Entry 2AES (X-ray diffraction, 2.00 A resolution); this record covers chain A.

== Chain A ==
Protein: Beta-1,4-galactosyltransferase 1
Organism: Homo sapiens
Notes: EC 2.4.1.90; fragment: Catalytic domain, Residues 126-398
UniProt: P15291 (B4GT1_HUMAN); residues 126-398 here correspond to UniProt positions 125-397 (UniProt number = residue number - 1)
Chain sequence (287 residues; numbered 112 to 398; the number before each row is that of its first residue):
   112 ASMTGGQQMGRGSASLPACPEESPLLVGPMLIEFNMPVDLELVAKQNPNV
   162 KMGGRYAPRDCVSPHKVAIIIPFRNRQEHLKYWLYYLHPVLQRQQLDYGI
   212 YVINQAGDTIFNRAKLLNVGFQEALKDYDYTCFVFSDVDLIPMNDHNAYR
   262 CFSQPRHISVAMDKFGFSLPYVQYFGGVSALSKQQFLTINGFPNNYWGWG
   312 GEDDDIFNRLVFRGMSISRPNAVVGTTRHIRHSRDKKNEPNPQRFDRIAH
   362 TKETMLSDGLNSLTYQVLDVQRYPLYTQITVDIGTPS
Unresolved in the structure: 112-126
Differences from the reference sequence: engineered mutation T337 (Arg336 in P15291), T338 (Cys337 in P15291), H340 (Met339 in P15291)
Cystine bridges: C130-C172, C243-C262
Metal / ion sites: Mn2+: D250, H340, H343 (together with 6-aminohexyl-uridine-C1,5'-diphosphate)
Ligand contacts: 6-aminohexyl-uridine-C1,5'-diphosphate (UDH): I182, P183, F184, R185, R187, F222, R224, D248, V249, D250, K275, W310, H340, H343, S344, R345, D346, K347, N349

== Summary ==
Bound to chain A: 6-aminohexyl-uridine-C1,5'-diphosphate. The Mn2+ site is built by D250, H340 and H343.
Chain A is Beta-1,4-galactosyltransferase 1 (Homo sapiens); the structure, Crystal Structure of Human
M340H-Beta1,4-Galactosyltransferase-I (M340H-B4Gal-T1) in Complex with
GlcNAc-beta1,2-Man-alpha1,3-Man-beta-OR, was determined by X-ray diffraction together with 2AE7, 2AEC, 2AGD
and 2AH9 from the same study.
